6C02 - chain A; structure by X-ray diffraction, 1.94 A resolution.

== Chain A ==
Name: Ectonucleotide pyrophosphatase/phosphodiesterase family member 3
Source organism: Homo sapiens
Notes: EC 3.1.4.1, 3.6.1.9
UniProtKB: O14638 (ENPP3_HUMAN); residues 48-875 here = UniProt positions 48-875
Amino-acid sequence (838 residues; each row starts with the number of its first residue):
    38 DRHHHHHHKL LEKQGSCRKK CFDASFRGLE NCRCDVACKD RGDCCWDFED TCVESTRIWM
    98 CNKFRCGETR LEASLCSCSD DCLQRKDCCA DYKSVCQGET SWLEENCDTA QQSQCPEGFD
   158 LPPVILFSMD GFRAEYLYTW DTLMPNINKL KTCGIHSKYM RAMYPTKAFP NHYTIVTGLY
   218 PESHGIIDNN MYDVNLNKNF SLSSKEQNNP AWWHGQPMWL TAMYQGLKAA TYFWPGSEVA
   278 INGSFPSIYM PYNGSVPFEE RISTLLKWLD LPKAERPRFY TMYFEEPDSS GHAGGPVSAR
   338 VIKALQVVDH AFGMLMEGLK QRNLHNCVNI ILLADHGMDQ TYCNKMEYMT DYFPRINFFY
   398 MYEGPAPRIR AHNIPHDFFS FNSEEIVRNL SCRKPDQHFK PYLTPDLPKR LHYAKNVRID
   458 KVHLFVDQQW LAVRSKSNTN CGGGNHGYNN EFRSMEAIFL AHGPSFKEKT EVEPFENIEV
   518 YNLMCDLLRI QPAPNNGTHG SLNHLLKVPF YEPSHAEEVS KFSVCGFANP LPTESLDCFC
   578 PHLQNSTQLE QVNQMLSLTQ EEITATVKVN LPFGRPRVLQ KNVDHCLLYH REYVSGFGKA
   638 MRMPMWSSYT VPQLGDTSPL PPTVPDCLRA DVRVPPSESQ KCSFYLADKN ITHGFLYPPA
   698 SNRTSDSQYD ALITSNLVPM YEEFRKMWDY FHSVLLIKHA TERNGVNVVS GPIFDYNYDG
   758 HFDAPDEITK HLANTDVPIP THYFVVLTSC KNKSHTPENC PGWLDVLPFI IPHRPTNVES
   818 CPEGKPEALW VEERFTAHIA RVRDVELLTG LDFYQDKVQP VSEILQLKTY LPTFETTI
Unresolved in the structure: 38-51, 146-150, 872-875
Construct notes: expression tag (38-47); engineered mutation Ala205 (Thr in O14638), Ser594 (Asn in O14638)
Disulfide bonds: Cys54-Cys71, Cys58-Cys89, Cys69-Cys82, Cys75-Cys81, Cys98-Cys115, Cys103-Cys133, Cys113-Cys126, Cys119-Cys125, Cys144-Cys190, Cys152-Cys364, Cys380-Cys478, Cys429-Cys818, Cys562-Cys623, Cys575-Cys679, Cys577-Cys664, Cys787-Cys797
Covalently attached groups: N-acetylglucosamine (NAG) linked to Asn236, Asn279, Asn533; glycan linked to Asn290, Asn426, Asn699, Asn789
Metal / ion sites: Zn2+ site 1: Asp167, Asp372, His373; Zn2+ site 2: Asp325, His329, His483 (together with AMP-CPP); Na+: Tyr682, Asp685, Ile688; Ca2+: Asp752, Asn754, Asp756, His758, Asp760
Ligand contacts: AMP-CPP (APC; diphosphomethylphosphonic acid adenosyl ester): Asp167, Lys204, Ala205, Phe206, Asn226, Asn227, Leu239, Gln244, Phe270, Trp271, Pro272, Glu275, Tyr289, Tyr320, Glu322, Asp325, His329, His373, Asn482, His483

== Summary ==
Ligands of chain A: AMP-CPP. Covalently linked N-acetylglucosamine: at Asn236, Asn279 and Asn533. The Zn2+
site 1 is built by Asp167, Asp372 and His373. Asp325, His329 and His483 coordinate Zn2+ site 2.
Chain A is Ectonucleotide pyrophosphatase/phosphodiesterase family member 3 (Homo sapiens); the structure,
Human ectonucleotide pyrophosphatase / phosphodiesterase 3 (ENPP3, NPP3, CD203c), inactive (T205A), N594S,
with alpha,beta-methylene-ATP (AMPCPP), was determined by X-ray diffraction, deposited together with 6C01.
